Entry 6S2Z (X-ray diffraction, 2.50 A resolution); this record covers chain A.

== Chain A ==
Protein: Water-Soluble Chlorophyll Protein
From: Brassica oleracea var. botrytis
UniProt: Q7GDB3 (Q7GDB3_BRAOB); residues 1-179 here correspond to UniProt positions 20-198 (UniProt number = residue number + 19)
Chain sequence (179 residues; numbered 1 to 179; the number before each row is that of its first residue):
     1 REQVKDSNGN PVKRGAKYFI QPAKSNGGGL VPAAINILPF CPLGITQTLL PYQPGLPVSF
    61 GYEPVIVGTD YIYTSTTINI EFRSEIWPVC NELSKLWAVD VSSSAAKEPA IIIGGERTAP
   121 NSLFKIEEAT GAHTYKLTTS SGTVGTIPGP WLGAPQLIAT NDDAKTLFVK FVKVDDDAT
Disordered / not traced: 176-179
Disulfide bonds: Cys-41/Cys-90
Bound ions: chlorophyll b Mg near Pro-32 (its only coordinating residue here)
Ligand contacts: chlorophyll b (CHL): Val-31, Pro-32, Ala-33, Ala-34, Asn-36, Ile-37, Leu-38, Phe-40, Leu-43, Thr-46, Gln-47, Thr-48, Leu-49, Leu-50, Gln-53, Leu-56, Ser-84, Ile-86, Trp-87, Pro-88, Val-89, Trp-151, Leu-152, Ala-154
From the paper describing this entry:
  - binding site for chlorophyll b: Pro-88, Val-89

== Overview ==
Bound to chain A: chlorophyll b. From the paper: a binding site for chlorophyll b at Pro-88 and Val-89.
Chain A is Water-Soluble Chlorophyll Protein (Brassica oleracea var. botrytis); the structure, Water-soluble
Chlorophyll Protein (WSCP) from Brassica oleracea var. Botrytis with Chlorophyll-b, was determined by X-ray
diffraction together with 6S2Y from the same study.
